Entry 5CM0 (X-ray diffraction, 1.90 A resolution); this record covers chains A and B of the 3 polymer chains in the assembly.

# Chain A (and B)
Name: Branched-chain transaminase
Source organism: Geoglobus acetivorans
Notes: chain B of this document is another copy of the same molecule, construct and numbering; everything in this record applies to it too
Reference sequence: A0A0A7GJ30 (A0A0A7GJ30_9EURY); residue numbers follow UniProt; this construct covers 1-292
Chain sequence (292 residues; each row starts with the number of its first residue):
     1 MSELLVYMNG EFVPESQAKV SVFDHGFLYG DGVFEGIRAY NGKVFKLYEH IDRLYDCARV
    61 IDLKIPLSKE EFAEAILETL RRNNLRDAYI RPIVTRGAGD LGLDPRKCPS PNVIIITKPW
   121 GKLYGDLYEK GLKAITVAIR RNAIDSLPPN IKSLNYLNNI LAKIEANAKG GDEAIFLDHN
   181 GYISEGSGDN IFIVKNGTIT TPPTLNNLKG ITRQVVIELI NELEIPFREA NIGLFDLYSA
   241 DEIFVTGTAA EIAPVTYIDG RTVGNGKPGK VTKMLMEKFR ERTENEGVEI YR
Disordered / not traced: 1-2, 121-128 (chain B: 1-2, 120-121, 292)
Covalent attachments: pyridoxal phosphate (PLP) linked to Lys152
Residues lining bound ligands: pyridoxal phosphate (PLP): His50, Arg53, Arg141, Tyr156, Asn159, Glu185, Ser187, Gly188, Asp189, Asn190, Leu208, Gly210, Ile211, Thr212, Arg213, Thr246, Gly247, Thr248
Reported in the primary citation:
  - binding site for pyridoxal phosphate: Arg53, Lys152, Tyr156, Glu185, Ile211, Thr212, Thr248
  - catalytic residues: Lys152

# Interface between chain A and chain B
Contacting residue pairs - 23 pairs, chain A then chain B:
  Thr136(A) - Ala138(B)
  Thr136(A) - Glu165(B)
  Thr136(A) - Lys169(B)  hydrogen bond (backbone-side chain)
  Val137(A) - Ala138(B)
  Ala138(A) - Thr136(B)
  Ala138(A) - Val137(B)
  Ala138(A) - Arg140(B)  hydrogen bond (backbone-side chain)
  Ile139(A) - Leu234(B)  hydrophobic
  Arg140(A) - Ala138(B)  hydrogen bond (side chain-backbone)
  Arg140(A) - Arg140(B)
  Leu161(A) - Arg261(B)
  Ile164(A) - Arg261(B)
  Glu165(A) - Thr136(B)
  Ala168(A) - Asp259(B)
  Ala168(A) - Gly260(B)
  Lys169(A) - Thr136(B)  hydrogen bond (side chain-backbone)
  Lys169(A) - Lys169(B)
  Lys169(A) - Asp259(B)  salt bridge
  His179(A) - His179(B)  hydrogen bond
  Leu234(A) - Ile139(B)  hydrophobic
  Asp259(A) - Ala168(B)
  Asp259(A) - Lys169(B)  salt bridge
  Arg261(A) - Ile164(B)
Also at the interface, not in a pair above, chain A (18 interface residues in all): Ile135, Asn180, Tyr238, Gly260
Also at the interface, not in a pair above, chain B (18 interface residues in all): Ile135, Leu161, Asn180, Tyr238

# Summary
The chain A/chain B interface involves 18 residues from each chain, with 5 hydrogen bonds and 2 salt bridges.
Polar contacts include Lys169(A)-Asp259(B), Thr136(A)-Lys169(B) and Ala138(A)-Arg140(B). Pyridoxal phosphate
is covalently linked to Lys152(A). The paper reports the catalytic residue Lys152(A); a binding site for
pyridoxal phosphate at Arg53(A), Lys152(A) and Tyr156(A) among others.
Chain A and chain B are both Branched-chain transaminase (Geoglobus acetivorans); the structure, Crystal
structure of branched-chain aminotransferase from thermophilic archaea Geoglobus acetivorans, was determined
by X-ray diffraction, deposited together with 5MQZ, 5MR0 and 5E25.
